Entry 8VVL (X-ray diffraction, 1.80 A resolution); this record covers chains A and H of the 3 polymer chains in the assembly.

[Chain A]
Protein: GP38
From: Crimean-Congo hemorrhagic fever virus
Reference sequence: Q8JSZ3 (GP_CCHFI); residue numbers follow UniProt; this construct covers 248-515
Chain sequence (268 residues; numbered 248 to 515; the number before each row is that of its first residue):
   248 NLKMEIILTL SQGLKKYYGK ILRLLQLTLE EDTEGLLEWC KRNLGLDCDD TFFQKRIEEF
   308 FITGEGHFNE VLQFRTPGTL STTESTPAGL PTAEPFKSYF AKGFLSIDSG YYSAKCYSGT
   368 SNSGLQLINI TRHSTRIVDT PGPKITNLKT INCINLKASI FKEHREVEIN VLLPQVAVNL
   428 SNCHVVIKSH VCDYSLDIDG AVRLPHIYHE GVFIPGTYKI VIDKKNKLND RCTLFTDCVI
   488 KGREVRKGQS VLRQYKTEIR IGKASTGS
Disordered / not traced: 248-250, 322-339, 489-496, 510-515
Disulfide bonds: Cys287-Cys295, Cys363-Cys439, Cys400-Cys485, Cys430-Cys479
Covalent attachments: N-acetylglucosamine (NAG) linked to Asn376, Asn426

[Chain H]
Protein: c13G8 Fab Heavy Chain
From: Mus musculus
Notes: antibody fragment or engineered binder
Chain sequence (226 residues; each row starts with the number of its first residue; a row labelled like 82A-82C holds insertion residues (82A, then the next letters in order)):
     1 EVQLKESGPG LVAPSQSLSI TCTVSGFSLT NYGIHWVRQP PGKGLEWLGV IWAGGYTKYN
    61 SALMSRLSMS KDNSKSQVFL KM
82A-82C NSL
    83 QTDDTAMYYC ARDEVRRD
100A-100D YYAM
   101 DYWGQGTSVT VSSASTKGPS VFPLAPSSKS TSGGTAALGC LVKDYFPEPV TVSWNSGALT
   161 SGVHTFPAVL QSSGLYSLSS VVTVPSSSLG TQTYICNVNH KPSNTKVDKK VEPKSCDKG
Disordered / not traced: 128-133, 215-219
Modified residues: Glu1 (pyroglutamic acid; PCA)
Disulfide bonds: Cys22-Cys92, Cys140-Cys196

[How chain A and chain H interact]
Contacting residue pairs (30; chain A residue first):
  Glu252(A) - Lys58(H)  salt bridge
  Ile254(A) - Tyr100B(H)  hydrophobic
  Leu255(A) - Tyr100B(H)  hydrogen bond (backbone-side chain)
  Thr256(A) - Arg99(H)
  Thr256(A) - Asp100(H)
  Thr256(A) - Tyr100B(H)
  Leu257(A) - Arg98(H)
  Leu257(A) - Arg99(H)
  Leu257(A) - Tyr100B(H)  hydrogen bond (backbone-side chain)
  Ser258(A) - Arg99(H)  hydrogen bond (backbone-backbone)
  Ser258(A) - Asp100(H)  hydrogen bond
  Glu285(A) - Trp52(H)
  Glu285(A) - Lys58(H)
  Trp286(A) - Tyr100B(H)
  Lys288(A) - Tyr56(H)
  Arg289(A) - Trp52(H)
  Arg289(A) - Asp95(H)  salt bridge
  Arg289(A) - Val97(H)
  Arg289(A) - Tyr100B(H)
  Asn290(A) - Val97(H)
  Asn290(A) - Tyr100B(H)  hydrogen bond
  Gly292(A) - Tyr56(H)
  Leu293(A) - Tyr56(H)  hydrophobic
  Glu317(A) - Arg99(H)  salt bridge
  Ala340(A) - Asn31(H)
  Ala340(A) - Tyr32(H)
  Glu341(A) - Thr30(H)
  Glu341(A) - Asn31(H)  hydrogen bond
  Glu341(A) - Ala53(H)
  Lys344(A) - Asn31(H)
Other interface residues (no listed pair), chain A (19 interface residues in all): Leu261, Asp294
Other interface residues (no listed pair), chain H (16 interface residues in all): His35, Gly54, Tyr100A
Interface features reported in the paper:
  - epitope / paratope residues, chain A: Ser258(A), Arg289(A), Asn290(A), Glu317(A), Ala340(A)

[Overview]
19 residues of chain A face 16 of chain H across their interface, with 6 hydrogen bonds and 3 salt bridges.
Among the polar pairs are Glu252(A)-Lys58(H), Arg289(A)-Asp95(H) and Glu317(A)-Arg99(H). N-acetylglucosamine
is covalently linked to Asn376(A) and Asn426(A). From the paper: epitope/paratope residues Ser258(A),
Arg289(A) and Asn290(A) among others.
Here chain A is GP38 (Crimean-Congo hemorrhagic fever virus) and chain H is c13G8 Fab Heavy Chain (Mus
musculus). Entry 8VVL (CCHFV GP38 bound to c13G8 Fab) was determined by X-ray diffraction, deposited together
with 8VWW and 8VVK.
